PDB entry 4CMH | X-ray diffraction, 1.53 A resolution | chains A and B of the 3 polymer chains in the assembly

== Chain A ==
Protein: ADP-ribosyl cyclase 1
Source organism: Homo sapiens
Notes: EC 3.2.2.5; fragment: extracellular domain, residues 45-300
Reference sequence: P28907 (CD38_HUMAN); residue numbers follow UniProt; this construct covers 45-300
Amino-acid sequence (256 residues; numbered 45 to 300; the number before each row is that of its first residue):
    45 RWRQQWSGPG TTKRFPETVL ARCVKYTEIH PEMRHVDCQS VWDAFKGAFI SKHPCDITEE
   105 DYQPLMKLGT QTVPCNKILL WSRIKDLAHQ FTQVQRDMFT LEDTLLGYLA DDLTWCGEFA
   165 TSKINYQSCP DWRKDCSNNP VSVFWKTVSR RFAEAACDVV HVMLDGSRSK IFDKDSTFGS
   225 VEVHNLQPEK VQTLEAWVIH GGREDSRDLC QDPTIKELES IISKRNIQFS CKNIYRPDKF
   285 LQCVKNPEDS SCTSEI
Not modelled in the structure: 45-47, 288-300
Differences from the reference sequence: engineered mutation Asp-100 (Asn in P28907), Ala-164 (Asn in P28907), Asp-209 (Asn in P28907), Asp-219 (Asn in P28907)
Cystine bridges: Cys-67/Cys-82, Cys-99/Cys-180, Cys-119/Cys-201, Cys-160/Cys-173, Cys-254/Cys-275
UniProt features mapped onto this chain:
  - active site: Cys-119, Cys-201
  - natural variant: Arg-140 (R140W: Seems to contribute to the development of type II diabetes)
  - mutagenesis: Cys-119 (C119K: Loss of cADPR hydrolase activity; C119R/E/A: Loss of cADPR hydrolase and ADP-ribosyl cyclase activity), Cys-160 (C160A: Loss of cADPR hydrolase and ADP-ribosyl cyclase activity), Cys-173 (C173A: Loss of cADPR hydrolase and ADP-ribosyl cyclase activity), Cys-201 (C201D/K/A: Loss of cADPR hydrolase and ADP-ribosyl cyclase activity; C201E: Loss of cADPR hydrolase activity)
What the authors report for this chain:
  - conformationally variable residues (loop rearrangement): Gln-115 to Val-117

== Chain B ==
Protein: Heavy chain of sar650984-fab fragment
Source organism: Mus musculus
Notes: antibody fragment or engineered binder
Amino-acid sequence (234 residues; numbered 1 to 234; the number before each row is that of its first residue):
     1 QVQLVQSGAE VAKPGTSVKL SCKASGYTFT DYWMQWVKQR PGQGLEWIGT IYPGDGDTGY
    61 AQKFQGKATL TADKSSKTVY MHLSSLASED SAVYYCARGD YYGSNSLDYW GQGTSVTVSS
   121 ASTKGPSVFP LAPSSKSTSG GTAALGCLVK DYFPEPVTVS WNSGALTSGV HTFPAVLQSS
   181 GLYSLSSVVT VPSSSLGTQT YICNVNHKPS NTKVDKKVEP KSCDKTHTHH HHHH
Not modelled in the structure: 135-140, 223-234
Cystine bridges: Cys-22/Cys-96, Cys-147/Cys-203

== Interface between chain A and chain B ==
Residue-residue contacts - 42 pairs, chain A then chain B:
  Gln-107(A) / Thr-30(B)  hydrogen bond
  Gln-107(A) / Asp-31(B)  hydrogen bond
  Gln-107(A) / Tyr-52(B)  hydrogen bond
  Gln-107(A) / Gly-54(B)
  Pro-108(A) / Asp-55(B)
  Met-110(A) / Asp-31(B)
  Met-110(A) / Tyr-52(B)
  Met-110(A) / Tyr-101(B)
  Lys-111(A) / Trp-33(B)  hydrogen bond (backbone-side chain)
  Lys-111(A) / Tyr-52(B)
  Lys-111(A) / Asp-55(B)  salt bridge
  Lys-111(A) / Asp-57(B)  salt bridge
  Leu-112(A) / Tyr-101(B)  hydrogen bond (backbone-side chain)
  Gly-113(A) / Tyr-101(B)  hydrogen bond (backbone-side chain)
  Thr-114(A) / Asp-100(B)
  Thr-114(A) / Tyr-101(B)  hydrogen bond (side chain-backbone)
  Thr-114(A) / Ser-104(B)
  Thr-114(A) / Asn-105(B)  hydrogen bond (side chain-backbone)
  Gln-115(A) / Tyr-101(B)  hydrogen bond (backbone-backbone)
  Gln-115(A) / Tyr-102(B)
  Gln-115(A) / Gly-103(B)  hydrogen bond (backbone-backbone)
  Gln-115(A) / Ser-104(B)  hydrogen bond (backbone-backbone)
  Thr-116(A) / Tyr-102(B)
  Thr-116(A) / Gly-103(B)
  Thr-116(A) / Ser-104(B)  hydrogen bond
  Val-117(A) / Tyr-102(B)  hydrogen bond (backbone-backbone)
  Thr-148(A) / Tyr-102(B)
  Leu-150(A) / Tyr-101(B)
  Arg-194(A) / Thr-28(B)
  Arg-194(A) / Thr-30(B)
  Arg-194(A) / Asp-31(B)  salt bridge
  Arg-195(A) / Asp-31(B)  hydrogen bond (side chain-backbone)
  Arg-195(A) / Tyr-32(B)
  Arg-195(A) / Tyr-52(B)  hydrogen bond
  Arg-195(A) / Tyr-101(B)
  Arg-195(A) / Tyr-102(B)
  Phe-196(A) / Tyr-102(B)  hydrophobic
  Glu-198(A) / Tyr-27(B)
  Glu-198(A) / Thr-28(B)  hydrogen bond (side chain-backbone)
  Glu-198(A) / Tyr-32(B)  hydrogen bond
  Ala-199(A) / Tyr-102(B)  hydrophobic
  Glu-233(A) / Gln-1(B)  hydrogen bond (side chain-backbone)
Other interface residues (no listed pair), chain A (25 interface residues in all): Glu-103, Glu-104, Leu-145, Thr-191, Val-192, Asn-229, Gln-231
Other interface residues (no listed pair), chain B (19 interface residues in all): Gly-26, Lys-74
The authors on this interface:
  - epitope / paratope residues, chain A: Met-110(A), Lys-111(A), Arg-194(A)

== Overview ==
25 residues of chain A face 19 of chain B across their interface; the contacts include 18 hydrogen bonds and 3
salt bridges. Polar pairs include Lys-111(A)/Asp-55(B), Lys-111(A)/Asp-57(B) and Arg-194(A)/Asp-31(B). The
paper reports epitope/paratope residues Met-110(A), Lys-111(A) and Arg-194(A); conformational variability at
Gln-115(A).
Chain A is ADP-ribosyl cyclase 1 (Homo sapiens) and chain B is Heavy chain of sar650984-fab fragment (Mus
musculus); the structure, Crystal structure of CD38 with a novel CD38-targeting antibody SAR650984, was
determined by X-ray diffraction.
